Entry 6ZV7 (X-ray diffraction, 1.94 A resolution); this record covers chains L and H of the 3 polymer chains in the assembly.

Chain L:
Molecule: Prothrombin
Organism: Homo sapiens
Notes: EC 3.4.21.5
Reference sequence: P00734 (THRB_HUMAN); the construct lacks a stretch of the UniProt sequence, so the offset changes along the chain: -5 to 0 = UniProt 328-333; 1-14 = UniProt 336-349; 15-17 = UniProt 361-363
Amino-acid sequence (36 residues; each row starts with the number of its first residue; a row labelled like 14A-14K holds insertion residues (14A, then the next letters in order); numbers below 1 keep their minus sign (Thr-5 is residue -5)):
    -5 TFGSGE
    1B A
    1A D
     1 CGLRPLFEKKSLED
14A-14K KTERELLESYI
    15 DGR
Not modelled in the structure: -5 to 0, 15-17
UniProt features mapped onto this chain:
  - site: Arg17 (Cleavage)

Chain H:
Molecule: Prothrombin
Organism: Homo sapiens
Notes: EC 3.4.21.5
Reference sequence: P00734 (THRB_HUMAN); the construct lacks a stretch of the UniProt sequence and is renumbered around it, so the offset changes along the chain: 16-37 = UniProt 364-385; 38-60 = UniProt 387-409; 61-77 = UniProt 419-435; 78-97 = UniProt 437-456; 7 more segments
Amino-acid sequence (259 residues; each row starts with the number of its first residue; note: 3 numbers in that range are skipped by the numbering (no residue carries them; nothing is unmodelled there); a row labelled like 60A-60E holds insertion residues (60A, then the next letters in order)):
    16 IVEGSDAEIGMSPWQVMLFRKS
   37A P
    38 QELLCGASLISDRWVLTAAHCLL
60A-60E YPPWD
60G-60I KNF
   60K T
    61 ENDLLVRIGKHSRTRYE
   77A R
    78 NIEKISMLEKIYIHPRYNWR
   97A E
    98 NLDRDIALMKLKKPVAFSDYIHPVCLPDRETA
129A-129C ASL
   130 LQAGYKGRVTGWGNLKET
147A-147G WTANVGK
   150 GQPSVLQVVNLPIVERPVCKDSTRIRITDNMFCA
  184A G
   184 YKP
186A-186D DEGK
   187 RGDACEGDSGGPFVMKSP
204A-204B FN
   205 NRWYQMGIVSWGE
   219 GC
  221A D
   221 RDGKYGFYTHVFRLKKWIQKVIDQFGE
Not modelled in the structure: 147A-147G, 246-247
UniProt features mapped onto this chain:
  - region: Ala183 to Val200 (High affinity receptor-binding region which is also known as the TP508 peptide)
  - active site (Charge relay system): His57, Asp102, Ser195
  - glycosylation: Asn60H (N-linked (GlcNAc...) (complex) asparagine)
Disulfide bonds: Cys42-Cys58, Cys168-Cys182, Cys191-Cys220
Covalently attached groups: N-acetylglucosamine (NAG) linked to Asn60H
Small-molecule neighbours: compound42b (QQW; [2-[[(1R)-1-(3-chlorophenyl)ethyl]amino]-7-methoxy-1,3-benzoxazol-5-yl]-[(2R,5R)-5-(2-hydroxyethyl)-2-methyl-morpholin-4-yl]methanone): His57, Tyr60A, Trp60D, Glu97A, Asn98, Leu99, Ile174, Asp189, Ala190, Cys191, Glu192, Asp194, Ser195, Val213, Ser214, Trp215, Gly216, Glu217, Gly219, Cys220, Gly226, Phe227, Tyr228

Interface between chain L and chain H:
Pairs across the interface - 58 pairs, chain L then chain H:
  Cys1(L) - Pro120(H)
  Cys1(L) - Val121(H)
  Cys1(L) - Cys122(H)  disulfide
  Cys1(L) - Arg206(H)  hydrogen bond (backbone-side chain)
  Asp1A(L) - His119(H)  salt bridge
  Asp1A(L) - Arg206(H)
  Ala1B(L) - Arg206(H)  hydrogen bond (backbone-side chain)
  Gly2(L) - Trp29(H)
  Gly2(L) - Pro120(H)  hydrogen bond (backbone-backbone)
  Gly2(L) - Cys122(H)
  Gly2(L) - Arg206(H)
  Gly2(L) - Trp207(H)  hydrogen bond (backbone-backbone)
  Leu3(L) - His119(H)  hydrogen bond (backbone-side chain)
  Leu3(L) - Asn205(H)
  Leu3(L) - Arg206(H)
  Arg4(L) - Gly25(H)
  Arg4(L) - Met26(H)  hydrogen bond (side chain-backbone)
  Arg4(L) - Pro28(H)
  Arg4(L) - Trp29(H)
  Arg4(L) - Arg137(H)
  Arg4(L) - Trp207(H)
  Pro5(L) - Ser115(H)
  Pro5(L) - Asp116(H)
  Pro5(L) - His119(H)
  Leu6(L) - Ile24(H)
  Leu6(L) - Asp116(H)
  Phe7(L) - Glu23(H)
  Phe7(L) - Ile24(H)
  Phe7(L) - Gly25(H)
  Phe7(L) - Met26(H)  hydrophobic
  Glu8(L) - Lys202(H)  salt bridge
  Glu8(L) - Asn205(H)
  Glu8(L) - Trp207(H)  hydrogen bond
  Asp14(L) - Glu23(H)
  Asp14(L) - Met26(H)
  Asp14(L) - Arg137(H)  salt bridge
  Asp14(L) - Trp207(H)
  Lys14A(L) - Glu23(H)  hydrogen bond (backbone-side chain)
  Thr14B(L) - Arg137(H)  hydrogen bond
  Thr14B(L) - Asn159(H)  hydrogen bond
  Glu14C(L) - Arg137(H)
  Glu14C(L) - Lys202(H)  salt bridge
  Glu14E(L) - Lys135(H)  salt bridge
  Glu14E(L) - Asn159(H)  hydrogen bond
  Glu14E(L) - Tyr184(H)  hydrogen bond
  Leu14F(L) - Lys135(H)
  Leu14F(L) - Gly136(H)
  Leu14F(L) - Asn159(H)
  Leu14F(L) - Trp207(H)  hydrophobic
  Leu14G(L) - Pro204(H)  hydrophobic
  Ser14I(L) - Gly133(H)
  Ser14I(L) - Tyr134(H)
  Ser14I(L) - Lys135(H)  hydrogen bond (side chain-backbone)
  Tyr14J(L) - Tyr134(H)  hydrophobic
  Tyr14J(L) - Lys135(H)  hydrogen bond (side chain-backbone)
  Tyr14J(L) - Met201(H)
  Tyr14J(L) - Lys202(H)  hydrogen bond (side chain-backbone)
  Ile14K(L) - Tyr134(H)  hydrogen bond (backbone-side chain)
Also at the interface, not in a pair above, chain H (26 interface residues in all): Tyr117
Disulfides between the chains: Cys1(L)-Cys122(H)

Overview:
20 residues of chain L face 26 of chain H across their interface; the contacts include 1 disulfide bond, 16
hydrogen bonds and 5 salt bridges. Polar pairs include Asp1A(L)-His119(H), Glu8(L)-Lys202(H) and
Glu14E(L)-Lys135(H). Ligands of chain H: compound42b. Covalently linked N-acetylglucosamine: at Asn60H(H).
Here chain L is Prothrombin and chain H is Prothrombin, both from Homo sapiens. Entry 6ZV7 (Crystal Structure
of Thrombin in complex with compound42b) was determined by X-ray diffraction together with 6ZUG, 6ZUH, 6ZUN,
6ZUU, 6ZUW, 6ZUX and 6ZV8 from the same study.
